PDB entry 5BKK | electron microscopy, 3.50 A resolution | chains D and F of the 8 polymer chains in the assembly

== Chain D (and F) ==
Molecule: Calcium-gated potassium channel MthK
From: Methanothermobacter thermautotrophicus
Notes: chain F of this document is another copy of the same molecule, construct and numbering; everything in this record applies to it too
UniProtKB: O27564 (MTHK_METTH); residues 1-336 here = UniProt positions 1-336
Chain sequence (336 residues; each row starts with the number of its first residue):
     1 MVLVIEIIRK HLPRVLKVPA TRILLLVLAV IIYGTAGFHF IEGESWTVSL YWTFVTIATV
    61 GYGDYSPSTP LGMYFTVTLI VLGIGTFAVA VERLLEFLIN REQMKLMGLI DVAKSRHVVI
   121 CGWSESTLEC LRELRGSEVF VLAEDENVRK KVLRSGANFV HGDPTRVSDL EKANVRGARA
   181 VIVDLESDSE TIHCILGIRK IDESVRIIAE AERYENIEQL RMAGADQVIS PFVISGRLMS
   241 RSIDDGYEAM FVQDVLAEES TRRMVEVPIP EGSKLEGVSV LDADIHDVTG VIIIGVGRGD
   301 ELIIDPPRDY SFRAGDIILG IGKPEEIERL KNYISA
Unresolved in the structure: 1-114
Swiss-Prot annotation at these positions:
  - motif: Thr-59 to Asp-64 (Selectivity filter)
  - binding site (Ca(2+)): Asp-184, Glu-210, Glu-212
  - mutagenesis: Met-107 (M107I: Elimination of the 26 kDa product and reduced levels of channel expression), Asp-184 (D184N: At high calcium concentration, mean open time is short and mean closed time is long compared with wild-type)
Reported in the primary citation:
  - binding site for the ligand YQ4: Ile-84, Phe-87
  - mutagenesis - A90L (8-fold): decreased binding to TPeA
  - mutagenesis - V91F: unchanged binding to TPeA

== Chain D / chain F interface ==
Contacting residue pairs (9; chain D residue first):
  Glu-146(D) / Lys-150(F)
  His-161(D) / Lys-150(F)
  His-161(D) / Arg-154(F)
  Gly-162(D) / Arg-154(F)
  Asp-163(D) / Arg-154(F)
  Arg-166(D) / Glu-125(F)  salt bridge
  Arg-166(D) / Leu-128(F)
  Asp-169(D) / Arg-154(F)  salt bridge
  Lys-172(D) / Arg-154(F)

== Summary ==
Chain D and chain F form an interface of 7 and 4 residues respectively; the contacts include 2 salt bridges.
Polar contacts include Arg-166(D)/Glu-125(F) and Asp-169(D)/Arg-154(F). From the paper: a binding site for the
ligand YQ4 at Ile-84(D) and Phe-87(D); A90L of chain D reduces binding to TPeA.
Both chains are Calcium-gated potassium channel MthK (Methanothermobacter thermautotrophicus). Entry 5BKK
(bbTBA-bound closed MthK channel in nanodisc) was determined by electron microscopy (same publication as 8FZ7,
8DJB, 5BKI and 5BKJ).
